Entry 5GAR (electron microscopy, 6.40 A resolution (low resolution: residue-level contacts below are approximate; hydrogen-bond / salt-bridge calls are withheld)); this record covers chains B and E of the 26 polymer chains in the assembly.

[Chain B]
Name: V-type ATP synthase alpha chain
Organism: Thermus thermophilus
Notes: EC 3.6.3.14
UniProt: Q56403 (VATA_THET8); residue numbers follow UniProt; this construct covers 1-577
Chain sequence (577 residues; row label = number of the first residue in the row):
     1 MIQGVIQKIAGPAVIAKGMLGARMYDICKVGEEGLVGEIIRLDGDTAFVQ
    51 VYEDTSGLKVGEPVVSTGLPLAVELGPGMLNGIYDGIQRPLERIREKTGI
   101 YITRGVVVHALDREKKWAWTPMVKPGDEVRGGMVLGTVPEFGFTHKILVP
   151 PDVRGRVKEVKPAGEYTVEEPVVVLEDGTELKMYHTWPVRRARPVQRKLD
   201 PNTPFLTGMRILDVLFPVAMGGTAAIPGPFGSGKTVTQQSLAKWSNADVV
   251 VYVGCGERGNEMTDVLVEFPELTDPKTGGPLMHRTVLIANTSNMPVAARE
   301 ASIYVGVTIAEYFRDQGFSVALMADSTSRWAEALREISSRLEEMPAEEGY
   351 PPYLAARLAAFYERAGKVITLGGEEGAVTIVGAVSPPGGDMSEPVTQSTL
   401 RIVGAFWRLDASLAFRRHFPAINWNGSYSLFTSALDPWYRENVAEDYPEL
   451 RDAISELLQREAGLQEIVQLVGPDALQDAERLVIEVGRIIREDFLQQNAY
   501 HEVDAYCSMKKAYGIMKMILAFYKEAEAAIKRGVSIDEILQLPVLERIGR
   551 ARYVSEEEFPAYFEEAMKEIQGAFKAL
Not modelled in the structure: 1

[Chain E]
Name: V-type ATP synthase beta chain
Organism: Thermus thermophilus
UniProt: Q72J73 (VATB_THET2); residue numbers follow UniProt; this construct covers 7-463
Chain sequence (457 residues; row label = number of the first residue in the row):
     7 EYTGITYISGPLLFVENAKDLAYGAIVDIKDGTGRVRGGQVIEVSEEYAV
    57 IQVFEETTGLDLATTSVSLVEDVARLGVSKEMLGRRFNGIGKPIDGLPPI
   107 TPEKRLPITGLPLNPVARRKPEQFIQTGISTIDVMNTLVRGQKLPIFSGS
   157 GLPANEIAAQIARQATVRPDLSGEGEKEEPFAVVFAAMGITQRELSYFIQ
   207 EFERTGALSRSVLFLNKADDPTIERILTPRMALTVAEYLAFEHDYHVLVI
   257 LTDMTNYCEALREIGAAREEIPGRRGYPGYMYTDLATIYERAGVVEGKKG
   307 SVTQIPILSMPDDDRTHPIPDLTGYITEGQIQLSRELHRKGIYPPIDPLP
   357 SLSRLMNNGVGKGKTREDHKQVSDQLYSAYANGVDIRKLVAIIGEDALTE
   407 NDRRYLQFADAFERFFINQGQQNRSIEESLQIAWALLSMLPQGELKRISK
   457 DHIGKYY

[Interface between chain B and chain E]
Pairs across the interface (18; chain B residue first):
  Gln7(B) with Ser51(E); Glu52(E)
  Lys8(B) with Val50(E)
  Ile9(B) with Glu49(E); Val50(E)
  Ser56(B) with Tyr29(E); Gly30(E); Asp78(E); Val79(E); Ala80(E)
  Leu58(B) with Tyr29(E)
  Val60(B) with Lys25(E)
  Ile100(B) with Leu119(E); Asn120(E)
  Ile102(B) with Leu117(E)
  Arg258(B) with Tyr331(E); Ile332(E)
  Gly259(B) with Ile332(E)
Interface residues without a listed pair, chain B (17 interface residues in all): Gly57, Lys59, Tyr101, Gly256, Glu257, Glu336, Ser339
Interface residues without a listed pair, chain E (19 interface residues in all): Ala28, Pro118, Ile277, Gly285

[Overview]
17 residues of chain B and 19 residues of chain E are in contact.
Here chain B is V-type ATP synthase alpha chain and chain E is V-type ATP synthase beta chain, both from
Thermus thermophilus. Entry 5GAR (Thermus thermophilus V/A-ATPase, conformation 1) was determined by electron
microscopy (same publication as 5GAS).
